PDB entry 6VFN | X-ray diffraction, 2.50 A resolution | chains F and K of the 12 polymer chains in the assembly

Chain F (and K):
Name: Spermidine N1-acetyltransferase
From: Bacillus thuringiensis
Notes: EC 2.3.1.57, 6.3.5.2; chain K of this document is another copy of the same molecule, construct and numbering; everything in this record applies to it too
Reference sequence: A0A0G3E2X5 (A0A0G3E2X5_BACTU); residues 1-171 here = UniProt positions 1-171
Chain sequence (171 residues; each row starts with the number of its first residue):
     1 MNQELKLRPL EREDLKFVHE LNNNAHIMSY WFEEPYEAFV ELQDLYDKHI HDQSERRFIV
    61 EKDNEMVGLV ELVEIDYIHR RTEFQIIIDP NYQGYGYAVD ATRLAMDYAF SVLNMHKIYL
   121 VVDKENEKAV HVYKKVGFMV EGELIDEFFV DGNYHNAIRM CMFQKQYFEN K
Disordered / not traced: 1-3, 171
Ligand contacts:
  - spermine (SPM), molecule 1: Asn-22, Met-28, Glu-33, Glu-34, Tyr-36, Glu-37, Glu-41
  - spermine (SPM), molecule 2: His-49, Ile-50, His-51, Asp-52, Gln-53, Glu-55, Arg-56
From the paper describing this entry:
  - binding site for spermine: Glu-41, His-49, Ile-50, Asp-52, Gln-53
  - allosteric site: Glu-41, Gln-53

Interface between chain F and chain K:
Residue-residue contacts (45; chain F residue first):
  Phe-32(F) with His-79(K), hydrogen bond (backbone-side chain)
  Glu-34(F) with Ile-78(K)
  Ile-78(F) with Glu-34(K); Phe-149(K)
  His-79(F) with Phe-32(K), hydrogen bond (side chain-backbone); Glu-147(K); Phe-148(K); Phe-149(K), hydrogen bond (side chain-backbone); Tyr-154(K)
  Arg-80(F) with Tyr-154(K)
  Arg-81(F) with Glu-147(K), salt bridge; Phe-148(K)
  His-116(F) with Asp-146(K), salt bridge; Tyr-154(K)
  Lys-117(F) with Ile-145(K), hydrogen bond (side chain-backbone); Glu-147(K), salt bridge
  Met-139(F) with Ile-145(K), hydrophobic
  Glu-141(F) with Glu-143(K); Leu-144(K); Ile-145(K), hydrogen bond (side chain-backbone)
  Glu-143(F) with Glu-141(K)
  Leu-144(F) with Glu-141(K); Arg-159(K)
  Ile-145(F) with Lys-117(K), hydrogen bond (backbone-side chain); Met-139(K), hydrophobic; Glu-141(K), hydrogen bond (backbone-side chain); Phe-163(K)
  Asp-146(F) with His-116(K), salt bridge; Phe-163(K)
  Glu-147(F) with His-79(K); Arg-81(K), salt bridge; Lys-117(K), salt bridge; Arg-159(K), salt bridge
  Phe-148(F) with His-79(K); Arg-81(K)
  Phe-149(F) with Ile-78(K); His-79(K), hydrogen bond (backbone-side chain)
  Tyr-154(F) with His-79(K); Arg-80(K), hydrogen bond; His-116(K)
  Arg-159(F) with Leu-144(K); Glu-147(K), salt bridge
  Cys-161(F) with Ile-145(K), hydrophobic
  Phe-163(F) with Ile-145(K); Asp-146(K)

In short:
The interface between chain F and chain K involves 21 residues on one side and 20 on the other; the contacts
include 9 hydrogen bonds and 8 salt bridges. Polar pairs include Arg-81(F)/Glu-147(K), His-116(F)/Asp-146(K)
and Lys-117(F)/Glu-147(K). The paper reports a binding site for spermine at Glu-41(F), His-49(F) and Ile-50(F)
among others; an allosteric site at Glu-41(F) and Gln-53(F).
Chain F and chain K are both Spermidine N1-acetyltransferase (Bacillus thuringiensis); the structure, Crystal
structure of SpeG allosteric polyamine acetyltransferase from Bacillus thuringiensis in complex with spermine,
was determined by X-ray diffraction together with 6VFM from the same study.
